2A56 - chains A and D of the 4 polymer chains in the assembly; structure by X-ray diffraction, 1.90 A resolution.

# Chain A
Molecule: GFP-like non-fluorescent chromoprotein FP595 chain 1
From: Anemonia sulcata
UniProt: Q9GZ28 (NFCP_ANESU); residue numbers follow UniProt; this construct covers 2-62
Chain sequence (73 residues; each row starts with the number of its first residue; numbers below 1 keep their minus sign (Met-10 is residue -10)):
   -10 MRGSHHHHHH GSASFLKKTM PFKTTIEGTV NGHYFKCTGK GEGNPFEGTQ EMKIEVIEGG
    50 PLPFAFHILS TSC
Disordered / not traced: -10 to -2
Sequence notes: expression tag (-10 to 1)

# Chain D
Molecule: GFP-like non-fluorescent chromoprotein FP595 chain 2
From: Anemonia sulcata
UniProt: Q9GZ28 (NFCP_ANESU); aligned to UniProt positions 63-230 over residues 65-232 (the alignment contains insertions or deletions, so no single offset holds)
Chain sequence (168 residues; numbered 65 to 232; the number before each row is that of its first residue):
    65 MSKTFIKYVS GIPDYFKQSF PEGFTWERTT TYEDGGFLTA HQDTSLDGDC LVYKVKILGN
   125 NFPADGPVMQ NKAGRWEPST EIVYEVDGVL RGQSLMALKC PGGRHLTCHL HTTYRSKKPA
   185 SALKMPGFHF EDHRIEIMEE VEKGKCYKQY EAAVGRYCDA APSKLGHN
Sequence notes: chromophore (65, 65, 65); engineered mutation Ser143 (Ala in Q9GZ28)
Modified / non-standard residues: Met65 ({(4Z)-4-(4-hydroxybenzylidene)-2-[3-(methylthio)propanimidoyl]-5-oxo-4,5-dihydro-1H-imidazol-1-yl}acetic acid; NRQ)

# How chain A and chain D interact
Residue-residue contacts (4; chain A residue first):
  Thr18(A) with Lys120(D), hydrogen bond
  Asn20(A) with Glu91(D); Arg179(D)
  Gly21(A) with Glu91(D), hydrogen bond (backbone-side chain)
Other interface residues (no listed pair), chain A (4 interface residues in all): Gly17
Other interface residues (no listed pair), chain D (4 interface residues in all): His105

# Overview
Chain A and chain D each contribute 4 residues to their interface, with 2 hydrogen bonds. Among the polar
pairs are Thr18(A)-Lys120(D) and Gly21(A)-Glu91(D).
Here chain A is GFP-like non-fluorescent chromoprotein FP595 chain 1 and chain D is GFP-like non-fluorescent
chromoprotein FP595 chain 2, both from Anemonia sulcata. Entry 2A56 (fluorescent protein asFP595, A143S,
on-state, 5min irradiation) was determined by X-ray diffraction, deposited together with 2A50, 2A52, 2A53 and
2A54.
